Entry 8XWN (electron microscopy, 3.29 A resolution); this record covers chains D and E of the 3 polymer chains in the assembly.

== Chain D (and E) ==
Molecule: MDNCF-a
From: Homo sapiens
Notes: chain E of this document is another copy of the same molecule, construct and numbering; everything in this record applies to it too
UniProt: P10145 (IL8_HUMAN); residues 1-79 here correspond to UniProt positions 21-99 (UniProt number = residue number + 20)
Sequence (79 residues; each row starts with the number of its first residue):
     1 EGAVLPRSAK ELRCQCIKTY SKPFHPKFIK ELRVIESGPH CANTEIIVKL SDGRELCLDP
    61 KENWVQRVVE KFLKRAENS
Not modelled in the structure: 1-5, 79 (chain E: 1-13, 79)
Disulfides: C14-C41, C16-C57

== How chain D and chain E interact ==
Contacting residue pairs (24; chain D residue first):
  K30(D) with E36(E), salt bridge
  E31(D) with R33(E), salt bridge; V34(E); I35(E)
  L32(D) with R33(E); V34(E), hydrogen bond (backbone-backbone)
  R33(D) with E31(E); L32(E)
  V34(D) with E31(E); L32(E), hydrogen bond (backbone-backbone)
  I35(D) with E31(E)
  E36(D) with I29(E); K30(E), salt bridge; R75(E), salt bridge
  T44(D) with A76(E), hydrogen bond (side chain-backbone)
  K61(D) with E77(E), hydrogen bond (side chain-backbone); N78(E)
  Q66(D) with E77(E)
  F72(D) with E36(E)
  L73(D) with V34(E), hydrophobic; L73(E), hydrophobic
  R75(D) with E36(E), salt bridge
  A76(D) with T44(E)
  E77(D) with Q66(E)
Also at the interface, not in a pair above, chain D (18 interface residues in all): I29, S37, V69
Also at the interface, not in a pair above, chain E (17 interface residues in all): S37, F72

== Summary ==
Chain D and chain E form an interface of 18 and 17 residues respectively, with 4 hydrogen bonds and 5 salt
bridges. Among the polar pairs are K30(D)-E36(E), E31(D)-R33(E) and E36(D)-R75(E).
Chain D and chain E are both MDNCF-a (Homo sapiens); the structure, Structure of CXCR2 bound to CXCL8
(Ligand-receptor focused map), was determined by electron microscopy together with 8XVU, 8XWA, 8XWF, 8XWM,
8XWS, 8XWV and 6 further entries from the same study.
